2E6C - chains B and C of the 4 polymer chains in the assembly; structure by X-ray diffraction, 2.05 A resolution.

Chain B (and C):
Protein: 5'-nucleotidase surE
From: Thermus thermophilus
Notes: EC 3.1.3.5; chain C of this document is another copy of the same molecule, construct and numbering; everything in this record applies to it too
UniProtKB: Q53W92 (SURE_THET8); residues 1-244 here = UniProt positions 1-244
Amino-acid sequence (244 residues; row label = number of the first residue in the row):
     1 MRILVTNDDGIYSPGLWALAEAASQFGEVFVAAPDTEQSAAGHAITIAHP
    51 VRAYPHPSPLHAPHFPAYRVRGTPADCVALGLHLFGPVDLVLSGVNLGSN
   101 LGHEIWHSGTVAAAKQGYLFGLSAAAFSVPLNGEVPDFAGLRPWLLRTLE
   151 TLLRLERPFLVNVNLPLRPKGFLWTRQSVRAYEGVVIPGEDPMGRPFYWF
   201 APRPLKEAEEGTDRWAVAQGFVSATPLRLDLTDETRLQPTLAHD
Disordered / not traced: 37-42, 244 (chain C: 239-244)
Ion coordination: Mn2+: Asp8, Asp9, Asn96
UniProt features mapped onto this chain:
  - binding site (a divalent metal cation): Asp8, Asp9, Ser39, Asn96

How chain B and chain C interact:
Pairs across the interface (16; chain B residue first):
  Ile47(B) - Arg52(C)  hydrogen bond (backbone-side chain)
  Ala48(B) - Arg52(C)  hydrogen bond (backbone-side chain)
  His49(B) - His49(C)
  His49(B) - Pro50(C)
  Pro50(B) - His49(C)
  Pro50(B) - Pro50(C)
  Arg52(B) - Ala48(C)  hydrogen bond (side chain-backbone)
  Arg52(B) - His49(C)
  Asp191(B) - Trp199(C)
  Pro192(B) - Ile187(C)  hydrophobic
  Pro192(B) - Trp199(C)
  Met193(B) - Ala201(C)  hydrophobic
  Phe197(B) - Trp199(C)  hydrophobic
  Trp199(B) - Asp191(C)
  Trp199(B) - Pro192(C)
  Trp199(B) - Phe197(C)  hydrophobic
Other interface residues (no listed pair), chain B (11 interface residues in all): Arg195
Other interface residues (no listed pair), chain C (11 interface residues in all): Asn132

Overview:
The chain B/chain C interface involves 11 residues from each chain; the contacts include 3 hydrogen bonds.
Polar pairs include Ile47(B)-Arg52(C) and Ala48(B)-Arg52(C). Asp8(B), Asp9(B) and Asn96(B) coordinate Mn2+.
Curated annotation (UniProt) lists 4 divalent metal cation-binding residues on chain B.
Both chains are 5'-nucleotidase surE (Thermus thermophilus). Entry 2E6C (Crystal structure of the stationary
phase survival protein SurE from Thermus thermophilus HB8 cocrystallized with manganese ...) was determined by
X-ray diffraction, deposited together with 2E69, 2E6B, 2E6E, 2E6G and 2E6H.
